8W1P - chains D and R of the 12 polymer chains in the assembly; structure by electron microscopy, 3.50 A resolution.

[Chain D]
Protein: Cas7
Organism: Selenomonas sp
Sequence (335 residues; numbered 1 to 335; the number before each row is that of its first residue):
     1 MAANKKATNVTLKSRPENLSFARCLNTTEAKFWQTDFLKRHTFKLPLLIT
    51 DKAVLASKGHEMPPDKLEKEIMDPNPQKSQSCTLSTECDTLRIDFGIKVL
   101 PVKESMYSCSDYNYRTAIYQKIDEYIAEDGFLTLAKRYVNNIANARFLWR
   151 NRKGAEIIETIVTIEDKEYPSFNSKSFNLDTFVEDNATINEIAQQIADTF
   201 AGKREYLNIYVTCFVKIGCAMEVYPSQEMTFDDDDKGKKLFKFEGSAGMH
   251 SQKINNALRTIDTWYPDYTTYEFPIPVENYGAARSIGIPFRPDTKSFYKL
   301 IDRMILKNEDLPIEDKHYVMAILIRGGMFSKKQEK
Not modelled in the structure: 1-10, 334-335
Reported in the primary citation:
  - binding site for crRNA (chain R): Trp149

[Chain R]
Molecule: crRNA
Sequence (61 nucleotides; row label = number of the first residue in the row):
     1 UUUAGAAGGAGAAGUCAUUUAAUAAGGCCACUGUUAAAAAGUGUACCGCC
    51 GGAUAGGCGGU

[How chain D and chain R interact]
Contacting residue pairs (39; chain D residue first):
  Ser20(D) - U23(R)  sugar contact
  Phe21(D) - U23(R)  hydrogen bond to the sugar
  Phe21(D) - A24(R)  sugar contact
  Ala22(D) - U23(R)  phosphate contact
  Ala22(D) - A24(R)  phosphate contact
  Arg23(D) - A24(R)  salt bridge to the phosphate
  Arg23(D) - A25(R)  salt bridge to the phosphate
  Val54(D) - C31(R)  sugar contact
  Leu55(D) - C31(R)  hydrogen bond to the sugar
  Leu55(D) - U32(R)  sugar contact
  Leu55(D) - G33(R)  base contact
  Ala56(D) - C31(R)  base contact
  Pro74(D) - G33(R)  base contact
  Pro76(D) - G33(R)  base contact
  Tyr107(D) - A22(R)  hydrogen bond to the phosphate
  Tyr107(D) - U23(R)  sugar contact
  Arg150(D) - C29(R)  salt bridge to the phosphate
  Arg150(D) - A30(R)  salt bridge to the phosphate
  Ser226(D) - C28(R)  phosphate contact
  Gln227(D) - G27(R)  sugar contact
  Gln227(D) - C28(R)  hydrogen bond to the phosphate
  Met229(D) - G27(R)  base contact
  Lys238(D) - C29(R)  salt bridge to the phosphate
  His250(D) - G27(R)  phosphate contact
  Gln252(D) - A25(R)  sugar contact
  Gln252(D) - G27(R)  phosphate contact
  Lys253(D) - G26(R)  sugar contact
  Lys253(D) - C28(R)  salt bridge to the phosphate
  Asn256(D) - G26(R)  hydrogen bond to the base
  Arg259(D) - A25(R)  sugar contact
  Arg259(D) - G26(R)  salt bridge to the phosphate
  Arg284(D) - G26(R)  salt bridge to the phosphate
  Ser285(D) - G26(R)  base contact
  Arg325(D) - A24(R)  hydrogen bond to the sugar
  Gly326(D) - A24(R)  sugar contact
  Gly327(D) - U23(R)  hydrogen bond to the sugar
  Gly327(D) - A24(R)  sugar contact
  Met328(D) - U23(R)  base contact
  Met328(D) - A24(R)  base contact
Interface residues without a listed pair, chain D (30 interface residues in all): Ser57, Trp149, Tyr224, Asn255

[Summary]
30 residues of chain D face 12 of chain R across their interface; the contacts include 7 hydrogen bonds and 8
salt bridges. Polar contacts include Asn256(D)-G26(R), Phe21(D)-U23(R) and Leu55(D)-C31(R). The paper reports
a binding site for crRNA (chain R) at Trp149(D).
Chain D is Cas7 (Selenomonas sp) and chain R is crRNA; the structure, Structure of Selenomonas sp. Cascade
(SsCascade), was determined by electron microscopy.
